PDB entry 8KAB | electron microscopy, 3.30 A resolution | chains A and D of the 35 polymer chains in the assembly

[Chain A]
Molecule: 23S rRNA
From: Mycolicibacterium smegmatis MC2 155
Sequence (3120 nucleotides; each row starts with the number of its first residue):
     1 UAAGUGUUUA AGGGCGCAUG GUGGAUGCCU UGGCACUGGG AGCCGAUGAA GGACGUAGGA
    61 GGCUGCGAUA AGCCUCGGGG AGCUGUCAAC CGAGCGUUGA UCCGAGGAUG UCCGAAUGGG
   121 GAAACCCGGC ACGAGUGAUG UCGUGUCACC AGGCGCUGAA UAUAUAGGCG UCUGGGGGGA
   181 ACGCGGGGAA GUGAAACAUC UCAGUACCCG UAGGAAGAGA AAACAAAAUG UGAUUCCGUG
   241 AGUAGUGGCG AGCGAAAGCG GAGGAUGGCU AAACCGUAUG CAUGUGAUAC CGGGUAGGGG
   301 UUGUGUGUGC GGGGUUGUGG GACCUAUCUU UCCGGCUCUA CCUGGCUGGA GGGCAGUGAG
   361 AAAAUGUUGU GGUUAGCGGA AAUGGCUUGG GAUGGCCUGC CGUAGACGGU GAGAGCCCGG
   421 UACGUGAAAA CCCGACGUCU GUCUUGAUGG UGUUCCCGAG UAGCAGCGGG CCCGUGGAAU
   481 CUGCUGUGAA UCUGCCGGGA CCACCCGGUA AGCCUGAAUA CUUCCCAGUG ACCGAUAGCG
   541 GAUUAGUACC GUGAGGGAAU GGUGAAAAGU ACCCCGGGAG GGGAGUGAAA GAGUACCUGA
   601 AACCGUGCGC UUACAAUCCG UCAGAGCCCU CGACGUGUCG UGGGGUGAUG GCGUGCCUUU
   661 UGAAGAAUGA GCCUGCGAGU CAGGGACAUG UCGCGAGGUU AACCCGGGUG GGGUAGCCGC
   721 AGCGAAAGCG AGUCUGAAUA GGGCGUAUCC ACACAAGAGU GUGUGGUGUA GUGGUGUGUU
   781 CUGGACCCGA AGCGGAGUGA UCUACCCAUG GCCAGGGUGA AGCGCGGGUA AGACCGCGUG
   841 GAGGCCCGAA CCCACUUAGG UUGAAGACUG AGGGGAUGAG CUGUGGGUAG GGGUGAAAGG
   901 CCAAUCAAAC UCCGUGAUAG CUGGUUCUCC CCGAAAUGCA UUUAGGUGCA GCGUCGCAUG
   961 UUUCUUGCCG GAGGUAGAGC UACUGGAUGG CCGAUGGGCC CCACAGGGUU ACUGACGUCA
  1021 GCCAAACUCC GAAUGCCGGU AAGUCCAAGA GUGCGGCAGU GAGACGGCGG GGGAUAAGCU
  1081 CCGUGCGUCG AGAGGGAAAC AGCCCAGAUC GCCGGCUAAG GCCCCUAAGC GUGUGCUAAG
  1141 UGGAAAAGGA UGUGCAGUCG CGAAGACAAC CAGGAGGUUG GCUUAGAAGC AGCCACCCUU
  1201 GAAAGAGUGC GUAAUAGCUC ACUGGUCAAG UGAUUGUGCG CCGAUAAUGU AGCGGGGCUC
  1261 AAGCACACCG CCGAAGCCGC GGCAGCCAAC GUGUUGGCUG GGUAGGGGAG CGUCCUGCAU
  1321 CCGGUGAAGC CGCCGAGUGA UCGAGUGGUG GAGGGUGUGG GAGUGAGAAU GCAGGCAUGA
  1381 GUAGCGAUUA GGCAAGUGAG AACCUUGCCC GCCGAAAGAC CAAGGGUUCC UGGGCCAGGC
  1441 CAGUCCGCCC AGGGUGAGUC GGGACCUAAG GCGAGGCCGA CAGGCGUAGU CGAUGGACAA
  1501 CGGGUUGAUA UUCCCGUACC CGUGUAUGUG CGUCCAUGAU GAAUCAGCGG UACUAACCAU
  1561 CCAAAACCAC CGUGACCGCA CCUUUCGGGG UGUGGCGUUG GUGGGGCUGC AUGGGACCUU
  1621 CGUUGGUAGU AGUCAAGCGA UGGGGUGACG CAGGAAGGUA GCCGUACCGG UCAGUGGUAA
  1681 UACCGGGGUA AGCCUGUAGG GAGUCAGAUA GGUAAAUCCG UCUGGCAUAU AUCCUGAGAG
  1741 GUGAUGCAUA GCCGAGUGAG GCGAAUUCGG UGAUCCUAUG CUGCCGAGAA AAGCCUCUAG
  1801 CGAGGACAUA CACGGCCCGU ACCCCAAACC AACACAGGUG GUCAGGUAGA GAAUACUAAG
  1861 GCGUACGAGU GAACUAUGGU UAAGGAACUC GGCAAAAUGC CCCCGUAACU UCGGGAGAAG
  1921 GGGGACCCAC AUGGCGUGUA AGCCUUUACG GCCCAAGCGU GAGUGGGUGG CACAAACCAG
  1981 UGAGAAGCGA CUGUUUACUA AAAACACAGG UCCGUGCGAA GUCGCAAGAC GAUGUAUACG
  2041 GACUGACGCC UGCCCGGUGC UGGAAGGUUA AGAGGACCCG UUAACUCCCU UUGGGGGUGA
  2101 AGCGGAGAAU UUAAGCCCCA GUAAACGGCG GUGGUAACUA UAACCAUCCU AAGGUAGCGA
  2161 AAUUCCUUGU CGGGUAAGUU CCGACCUGCA CGAAUGGCGU AACGACUUCU CAACUGUCUC
  2221 AACCAUAGAC UCGGCGAAAU UGCACUACGA GUAAAGAUGC UCGUUACGCG CGGCAGGACG
  2281 AAAAGACCCC GGGACCUUCA CUACAACUUG GUAUUGGUGC UCGAUACGGU UUGUGUAGGA
  2341 UAGGUGGGAG ACUGUGAAGC UCACACGCCA GUGUGGGUGG AGUCGUUGUU GAAAUACCAC
  2401 UCUGAUCGUA UUGGGCCUCU AACCUCGGAC CGUAUAUCCG GUUCAGGGAC AGUGCCUGGU
  2461 GGGUAGUUUA ACUGGGGCGG UUGCCUCCUA AAAUGUAACG GAGGCGCCCA AAGGUUCCCU
  2521 CAACCUGGAC GGCAAUCAGG UGUUGAGUGU AAGUGCACAA GGGAGCUUGA CUGCGAGACG
  2581 GACAUGUCGA GCAGGGACGA AAGUCGGGAC UAGUGAUCCG GCACCUCUGA GUGGAAGGGG
  2641 UGUCGCUCAA CGGAUAAAAG GUACCCCGGG GAUAACAGGC UGAUCUUCCC CAAGAGUCCA
  2701 UAUCGACGGG AUGGUUUGGC ACCUCGAUGU CGGCUCGUCG CAUCCUGGGG CUGGAGCAGG
  2761 UCCCAAGGGU UGGGCUGUUC GCCCAUUAAA GCGGCACGCG AGCUGGGUUU AGAACGUCGU
  2821 GAGACAGUUC GGUCUCUAUC CGCCGCGCGC GUCAGAAGCU UGAGGAAACC UGUCCCUAGU
  2881 ACGAGAGGAC CGGGACGGAC GAACCUCUGG UAUACCAGUU GUCCCACCAG GGGCACGGCU
  2941 GGAUAGCCAC GUUCGGACAG GAUAACCGCU GAAAGCAUCU AAGCGGGAAA CCUCUUCCAA
  3001 GACCAGGCUU CUCACCCUCU AGGAGGGAUA AGGCCCCCCG CAGACCACGG GAUUGAUAGA
  3061 CCAGACCUGG AAGCCUAGUA AUAGGUGCAG GGAACUGGCA CUAACCGGCC GAAAACUUAC
Not modelled in the structure: 1, 2137-2144

[Chain D]
Molecule: 50S ribosomal protein L3
From: Mycolicibacterium smegmatis MC2 155
Reference sequence: A0QSD1 (RL3_MYCS2); residues 1-217 here = UniProt positions 1-217
Chain sequence (217 residues; numbered 1 to 217; the number before each row is that of its first residue):
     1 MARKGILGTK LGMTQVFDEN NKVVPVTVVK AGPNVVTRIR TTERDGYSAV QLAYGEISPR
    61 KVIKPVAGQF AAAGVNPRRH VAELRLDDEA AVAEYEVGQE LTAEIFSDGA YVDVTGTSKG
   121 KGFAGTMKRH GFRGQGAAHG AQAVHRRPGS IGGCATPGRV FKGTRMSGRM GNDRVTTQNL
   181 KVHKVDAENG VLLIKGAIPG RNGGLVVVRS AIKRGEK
Not modelled in the structure: 1, 216-217

[Interface between chain A and chain D]
Pairs across the interface - 188 pairs, chain A then chain D:
  A858(A) / Gly-140(D)  phosphate contact
  G859(A) / Gln-142(D)  phosphate contact
  U861(A) / Gln-142(D)  base contact
  U1248(A) / Pro-157(D)  base contact
  U1248(A) / Arg-159(D)  hydrogen bond to the base
  A1872(A) / Phe-123(D)  hydrogen bond to the sugar
  A1873(A) / Phe-123(D)  sugar contact
  A1873(A) / Gly-125(D)  phosphate contact
  C1874(A) / Arg-146(D)  salt bridge to the phosphate
  C1874(A) / Arg-147(D)  sugar contact
  U1875(A) / Ala-143(D)  sugar contact
  U1875(A) / Val-144(D)  phosphate contact
  U1875(A) / His-145(D)  hydrogen bond to the phosphate
  U1875(A) / Arg-146(D)  hydrogen bond to the phosphate
  A1876(A) / Ala-143(D)  phosphate contact
  A1876(A) / His-145(D)  salt bridge to the phosphate
  C1888(A) / His-139(D)  hydrogen bond to the base
  U1889(A) / His-139(D)  hydrogen bond to the sugar
  G1891(A) / His-139(D)  hydrogen bond to the base
  C1893(A) / Ala-138(D)  base contact
  C1893(A) / His-139(D)  hydrogen bond to the base
  U2217(A) / Ala-137(D)  phosphate contact
  U2217(A) / Ala-138(D)  sugar contact
  U2217(A) / His-139(D)  sugar contact
  C2218(A) / Gly-136(D)  phosphate contact
  C2218(A) / Ala-137(D)  hydrogen bond to the phosphate
  A2221(A) / Met-127(D)  phosphate contact
  A2222(A) / Arg-146(D)  salt bridge to the phosphate
  C2248(A) / Arg-159(D)  hydrogen bond to the phosphate
  G2249(A) / Arg-159(D)  salt bridge to the phosphate
  G2272(A) / Phe-123(D)  base contact
  G2273(A) / Met-166(D)  hydrogen bond to the base
  G2273(A) / Ser-167(D)  hydrogen bond to the sugar
  C2274(A) / Pro-148(D)  phosphate contact
  C2274(A) / Ile-151(D)  sugar contact
  C2274(A) / Met-166(D)  base contact
  A2275(A) / Arg-147(D)  salt bridge to the phosphate
  A2275(A) / Pro-148(D)  phosphate contact
  A2275(A) / Gly-149(D)  sugar contact
  A2275(A) / Ile-151(D)  sugar contact
  G2276(A) / Ser-150(D)  phosphate contact
  G2276(A) / Ile-151(D)  hydrogen bond to the phosphate
  G2276(A) / Gly-152(D)  sugar contact
  G2276(A) / Gly-153(D)  hydrogen bond to the sugar
  G2276(A) / Cys-154(D)  phosphate contact
  G2276(A) / Gly-158(D)  hydrogen bond to the base
  G2276(A) / Arg-159(D)  base contact
  G2276(A) / Val-160(D)  base contact
  G2277(A) / Cys-154(D)  phosphate contact
  G2277(A) / Ala-155(D)  sugar contact
  G2277(A) / Gly-158(D)  sugar contact
  U2735(A) / Arg-133(D)  salt bridge to the phosphate
  U2735(A) / Pro-148(D)  hydrogen bond to the sugar
  U2735(A) / Gly-149(D)  base contact
  U2735(A) / Ser-150(D)  hydrogen bond to the base
  C2736(A) / Phe-132(D)  phosphate contact
  C2736(A) / Arg-133(D)  salt bridge to the phosphate
  C2736(A) / Pro-148(D)  sugar contact
  C2736(A) / Ser-150(D)  hydrogen bond to the base
  G2737(A) / Arg-165(D)  salt bridge to the phosphate
  U2738(A) / Phe-161(D)  sugar contact
  C2795(A) / Cys-154(D)  phosphate contact
  C2795(A) / Thr-156(D)  hydrogen bond to the sugar
  A2796(A) / Cys-154(D)  hydrogen bond to the phosphate
  A2796(A) / Ala-155(D)  phosphate contact
  A2796(A) / Thr-156(D)  hydrogen bond to the phosphate
  G2798(A) / Ser-150(D)  base contact
  G2798(A) / Gly-152(D)  hydrogen bond to the base
  G2798(A) / Gly-153(D)  sugar contact
  G2798(A) / Cys-154(D)  hydrogen bond to the sugar
  C2799(A) / Ser-150(D)  hydrogen bond to the base
  C2799(A) / Gly-152(D)  sugar contact
  C2799(A) / Gly-153(D)  sugar contact
  C2799(A) / Cys-154(D)  hydrogen bond to the phosphate
  G2802(A) / Gln-135(D)  base contact
  G2802(A) / Val-144(D)  sugar contact
  G2802(A) / Arg-147(D)  salt bridge to the phosphate
  G2802(A) / Gly-149(D)  sugar contact
  G2802(A) / Ser-150(D)  base contact
  C2803(A) / Ala-141(D)  sugar contact
  C2803(A) / Gln-142(D)  phosphate contact
  C2803(A) / Val-144(D)  sugar contact
  U2804(A) / His-139(D)  sugar contact
  U2804(A) / Gly-140(D)  sugar contact
  U2804(A) / Gln-142(D)  hydrogen bond to the phosphate
  U2835(A) / Gln-142(D)  phosphate contact
  G2842(A) / Ile-151(D)  base contact
  G2842(A) / Arg-159(D)  sugar contact
  G2842(A) / Val-160(D)  hydrogen bond to the sugar
  C2843(A) / Val-160(D)  sugar contact
  C2843(A) / Phe-161(D)  sugar contact
  C2843(A) / Lys-162(D)  salt bridge to the phosphate
  C2843(A) / Gly-163(D)  phosphate contact
  C2843(A) / Thr-164(D)  sugar contact
  C2843(A) / Met-166(D)  base contact
  C2844(A) / Arg-129(D)  hydrogen bond to the sugar
  C2844(A) / Gly-163(D)  hydrogen bond to the phosphate
  C2844(A) / Thr-164(D)  sugar contact
  C2844(A) / Met-166(D)  sugar contact
  C2844(A) / Ser-167(D)  hydrogen bond to the sugar
  C2844(A) / Gly-168(D)  sugar contact
  G2845(A) / Arg-129(D)  phosphate contact
  G2845(A) / Arg-169(D)  hydrogen bond to the sugar
  C2846(A) / Arg-169(D)  sugar contact
  A2857(A) / Pro-65(D)  sugar contact
  A2857(A) / Val-66(D)  sugar contact
  G2858(A) / Arg-40(D)  base contact
  G2858(A) / Val-66(D)  sugar contact
  G2858(A) / Val-81(D)  sugar contact
  C2859(A) / Arg-40(D)  hydrogen bond to the base
  C2859(A) / Gln-51(D)  hydrogen bond to the sugar
  C2859(A) / Val-81(D)  sugar contact
  C2859(A) / Ala-82(D)  phosphate contact
  C2859(A) / Glu-83(D)  hydrogen bond to the sugar
  U2860(A) / Tyr-47(D)  hydrogen bond to the sugar
  U2860(A) / Glu-83(D)  phosphate contact
  U2861(A) / Arg-85(D)  salt bridge to the phosphate
  G2862(A) / Arg-85(D)  salt bridge to the phosphate
  A2903(A) / Ser-118(D)  hydrogen bond to the phosphate
  A2903(A) / Ile-198(D)  sugar contact
  A2903(A) / Pro-199(D)  sugar contact
  C2904(A) / Lys-10(D)  hydrogen bond to the phosphate
  C2904(A) / Met-13(D)  hydrogen bond to the sugar
  C2904(A) / Ser-118(D)  phosphate contact
  C2904(A) / Lys-119(D)  salt bridge to the phosphate
  C2904(A) / Ala-197(D)  sugar contact
  C2904(A) / Ile-198(D)  sugar contact
  C2904(A) / Pro-199(D)  sugar contact
  C2904(A) / Gly-200(D)  hydrogen bond to the phosphate
  C2905(A) / Lys-119(D)  salt bridge to the phosphate
  U2906(A) / Met-13(D)  sugar contact
  U2906(A) / Thr-14(D)  sugar contact
  U2906(A) / Gln-15(D)  sugar contact
  C2907(A) / Gln-15(D)  hydrogen bond to the sugar
  C2947(A) / Lys-119(D)  phosphate contact
  C2948(A) / Lys-121(D)  salt bridge to the phosphate
  U2952(A) / Pro-25(D)  sugar contact
  U2953(A) / Leu-180(D)  sugar contact
  U2953(A) / Lys-195(D)  sugar contact
  U2953(A) / Gly-196(D)  sugar contact
  C2954(A) / Gln-178(D)  hydrogen bond to the sugar
  C2954(A) / Asn-179(D)  phosphate contact
  G2955(A) / Asn-179(D)  phosphate contact
  G2956(A) / Lys-213(D)  phosphate contact
  A2957(A) / Lys-213(D)  base contact
  U2995(A) / Gln-178(D)  sugar contact
  U2995(A) / Lys-213(D)  hydrogen bond to the sugar
  U2996(A) / Thr-176(D)  phosphate contact
  U2996(A) / Gln-178(D)  sugar contact
  U2996(A) / Ile-212(D)  phosphate contact
  C2997(A) / Arg-174(D)  salt bridge to the phosphate
  C2997(A) / Thr-176(D)  hydrogen bond to the phosphate
  C2998(A) / Arg-174(D)  salt bridge to the phosphate
  C3008(A) / Arg-38(D)  sugar contact
  C3008(A) / Arg-40(D)  hydrogen bond to the base
  C3008(A) / Arg-44(D)  hydrogen bond to the sugar
  C3008(A) / Asp-45(D)  hydrogen bond to the sugar
  U3009(A) / Arg-38(D)  hydrogen bond to the sugar
  U3009(A) / Arg-44(D)  phosphate contact
  U3010(A) / Pro-65(D)  hydrogen bond to the sugar
  U3010(A) / Gly-68(D)  sugar contact
  U3010(A) / Gln-69(D)  hydrogen bond to the sugar
  C3011(A) / Lys-64(D)  sugar contact
  C3011(A) / Pro-65(D)  sugar contact
  A3031(A) / Lys-64(D)  phosphate contact
  G3032(A) / Ile-63(D)  phosphate contact
  G3032(A) / Lys-64(D)  hydrogen bond to the phosphate
  G3033(A) / Ile-63(D)  phosphate contact
  C3041(A) / Lys-119(D)  base contact
  C3041(A) / Arg-201(D)  sugar contact
  A3042(A) / Gly-120(D)  sugar contact
  A3042(A) / Asn-172(D)  sugar contact
  A3042(A) / Arg-201(D)  salt bridge to the phosphate
  G3043(A) / Gly-120(D)  phosphate contact
  G3043(A) / Lys-121(D)  hydrogen bond to the phosphate
  G3043(A) / Gly-122(D)  hydrogen bond to the phosphate
  G3043(A) / Arg-169(D)  sugar contact
  G3043(A) / Met-170(D)  phosphate contact
  A3044(A) / Gly-122(D)  phosphate contact
  A3044(A) / Phe-123(D)  hydrogen bond to the phosphate
  A3044(A) / Arg-169(D)  salt bridge to the phosphate
  C3046(A) / Arg-169(D)  base contact
  G3051(A) / Lys-61(D)  phosphate contact
  G3051(A) / Arg-79(D)  salt bridge to the phosphate
  A3052(A) / Arg-60(D)  salt bridge to the phosphate
  A3052(A) / Lys-61(D)  salt bridge to the phosphate
  U3054(A) / Arg-60(D)  sugar contact
  G3055(A) / Arg-60(D)  salt bridge to the phosphate
Also at the interface, not in a pair above, chain A (89 interface residues in all): G2256, C2734, G2805, A2856, A2902, G3007, A3047, G3050
Also at the interface, not in a pair above, chain D (94 interface residues in all): Ala-72, Thr-115, Ala-124, Lys-128, Asp-173, Val-175, Thr-177, Asn-202

[In short]
89 residues of chain A and 94 residues of chain D are in contact, with 53 hydrogen bonds and 23 salt bridges.
Polar pairs include U1248(A)/Arg-159(D), C1888(A)/His-139(D) and G1891(A)/His-139(D).
Here chain A is 23S rRNA and chain D is 50S ribosomal protein L3, both from Mycolicibacterium smegmatis MC2
155. Entry 8KAB (Mycobacterium smegmatis 50S ribosomal subunit-HflX complex) was determined by electron
microscopy (same publication as 8XZ3).
